PDB entry 4PE7 | X-ray diffraction, 1.65 A resolution | chain A

# Chain A
Name: Protein S100-B
Source organism: Bos taurus
UniProtKB: P02638 (S100B_BOVIN); residues 0-91 here correspond to UniProt positions 1-92 (UniProt number = residue number + 1)
Amino-acid sequence (92 residues; numbered 0 to 91; the number before each row is that of its first residue; numbering starts at 0):
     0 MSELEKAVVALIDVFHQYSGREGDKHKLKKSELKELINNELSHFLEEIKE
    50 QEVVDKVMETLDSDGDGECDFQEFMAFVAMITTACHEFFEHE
UniProt features mapped onto this chain:
  - binding site (Zn(2+)): H15, H25, H85, H90
  - binding site (Ca(2+)): S18, E21, D23, D61, D63, D65, E67, E72
  - modified residue: S1 (N-acetylserine)
Glycans and other covalent adducts: compound ODN linked to C84
Bound ions: Ca2+ site 1: S18, E21, D23, K26, E31; Ca2+ site 2: D61, D63, D65, E67, E72; Ca2+ site 3: D63, D69
Ligand contacts: ODN ((1beta,6beta,7beta,8alpha,9beta,10alpha,13alpha,14R,16beta)-1,6,7,14-tetrahydroxy-7,20-epoxykauran-15-one): H42, F43, L44, A83, F87, F88
What the authors report for this chain:
  - binding site for ODN: H42, F43, A83, C84, F87, F88
  - conformationally variable residues (side-chain flip): H15, E89
  - Ca2+ coordination: D63, D69

# Overview
Compound ODN is covalently linked to C84. The Ca2+ site 1 is built by S18, E21, D23, K26 and E31. UniProt
lists 4 Zn2+-binding residues and 8 Ca2+-binding residues. The paper reports a binding site for ODN at H42,
F43 and A83 among others; Ca2+ coordination by D63 and D69.
Chain A is Protein S100-B (Bos taurus); the structure, Crystal Structure of Calcium-loaded S100B bound to
SC1982, was determined by X-ray diffraction (same publication as 4PE0, 4PDZ, 4PE1 and 4PE4).
